PDB entry 8B1T | electron microscopy, 3.40 A resolution | chains D and X of the 5 polymer chains in the assembly

== Chain D ==
Molecule: RecBCD enzyme subunit RecD
Organism: Escherichia coli
Notes: EC 3.1.11.5
UniProtKB: P04993 (RECD_ECOLI); numbering as in UniProt (aligned over 1-608)
Sequence (608 residues; row label = number of the first residue in the row):
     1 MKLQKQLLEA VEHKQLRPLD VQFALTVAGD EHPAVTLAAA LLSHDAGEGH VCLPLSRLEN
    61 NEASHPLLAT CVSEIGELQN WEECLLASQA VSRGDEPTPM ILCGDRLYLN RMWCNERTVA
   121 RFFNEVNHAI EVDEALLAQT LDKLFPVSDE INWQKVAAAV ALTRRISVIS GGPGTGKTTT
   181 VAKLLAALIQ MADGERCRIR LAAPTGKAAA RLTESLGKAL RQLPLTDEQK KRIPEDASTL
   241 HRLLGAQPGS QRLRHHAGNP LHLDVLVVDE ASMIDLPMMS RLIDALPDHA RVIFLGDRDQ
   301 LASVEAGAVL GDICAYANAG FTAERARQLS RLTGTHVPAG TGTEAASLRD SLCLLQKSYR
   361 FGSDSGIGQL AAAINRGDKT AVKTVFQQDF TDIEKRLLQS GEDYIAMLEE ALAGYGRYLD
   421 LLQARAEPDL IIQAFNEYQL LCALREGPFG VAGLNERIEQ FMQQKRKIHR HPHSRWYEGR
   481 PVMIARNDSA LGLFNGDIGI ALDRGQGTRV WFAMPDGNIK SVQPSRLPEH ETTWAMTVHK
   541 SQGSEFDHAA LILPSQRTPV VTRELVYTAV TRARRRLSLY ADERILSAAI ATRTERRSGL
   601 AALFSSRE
Unresolved in the structure: 1, 61-64, 607-608

== Chain X ==
Molecule: 70-nt DNA strand
Sequence (70 nucleotides; each row starts with the number of its first residue):
     1 TTTTTTTTTT TTTCTAATGC GAGCACTGCT ACAGCATTTC CCATGCTGTA GCAGTGCTCG
    61 CATTAGATTT
Unresolved in the structure: 31-49

== How chain D and chain X interact ==
Contacting residue pairs - 33 pairs, chain D then chain X:
  Lys14(D) with DT1(X), base contact
  Pro204(D) with DT5(X), phosphate contact
  Thr205(D) with DT4(X), phosphate contact; DT5(X), phosphate contact
  Gly206(D) with DT5(X), hydrogen bond to the phosphate
  Thr239(D) with DT5(X), sugar contact; DT6(X), hydrogen bond to the phosphate
  His241(D) with DT5(X), base contact; DT6(X), sugar contact
  Arg242(D) with DT6(X), sugar contact; DT7(X), salt bridge to the phosphate
  Ala246(D) with DT6(X), sugar contact
  Gln247(D) with DT6(X), base contact; DT8(X), hydrogen bond to the base
  Pro248(D) with DT6(X), base contact; DT7(X), base contact
  Val304(D) with DT3(X), base contact
  Ala443(D) with DT2(X), sugar contact
  Leu444(D) with DT1(X), sugar contact; DT2(X), phosphate contact
  Arg445(D) with DT2(X), hydrogen bond to the phosphate; DT3(X), salt bridge to the phosphate
  Asn487(D) with DT5(X), hydrogen bond to the phosphate; DT6(X), phosphate contact
  Asn495(D) with DT4(X), hydrogen bond to the phosphate; DT5(X), phosphate contact
  Thr537(D) with DT3(X), hydrogen bond to the phosphate
  His539(D) with DT2(X), hydrogen bond to the base; DT3(X), sugar contact
  Lys540(D) with DT3(X), phosphate contact; DT4(X), salt bridge to the phosphate
  Thr558(D) with DT1(X), sugar contact
  Val560(D) with DT1(X), sugar contact
Also at the interface, not in a pair above, chain D (22 interface residues in all): Pro559

== Summary ==
22 residues of chain D and 8 residues of chain X are in contact; the contacts include 8 hydrogen bonds and 3
salt bridges. Polar contacts include Gln247(D)-DT8(X), His539(D)-DT2(X) and Gly206(D)-DT5(X).
Here chain D is RecBCD enzyme subunit RecD (Escherichia coli) and chain X is a 70-nt DNA strand. Entry 8B1T
(RecBCD-DNA in complex with the phage protein Abc2) was determined by electron microscopy together with 8B1R
and 8B1U from the same study.
